PDB entry 8ASC | X-ray diffraction, 2.95 A resolution | chains E and G of the 18 polymer chains in the assembly

# Chain E
Name: X-ray repair cross-complementing protein 6
Organism: Homo sapiens
Notes: EC 3.6.4.-, 4.2.99.-
UniProt: P12956 (XRCC6_HUMAN); numbering as in UniProt (aligned over 1-544)
Chain sequence (544 residues; row label = number of the first residue in the row):
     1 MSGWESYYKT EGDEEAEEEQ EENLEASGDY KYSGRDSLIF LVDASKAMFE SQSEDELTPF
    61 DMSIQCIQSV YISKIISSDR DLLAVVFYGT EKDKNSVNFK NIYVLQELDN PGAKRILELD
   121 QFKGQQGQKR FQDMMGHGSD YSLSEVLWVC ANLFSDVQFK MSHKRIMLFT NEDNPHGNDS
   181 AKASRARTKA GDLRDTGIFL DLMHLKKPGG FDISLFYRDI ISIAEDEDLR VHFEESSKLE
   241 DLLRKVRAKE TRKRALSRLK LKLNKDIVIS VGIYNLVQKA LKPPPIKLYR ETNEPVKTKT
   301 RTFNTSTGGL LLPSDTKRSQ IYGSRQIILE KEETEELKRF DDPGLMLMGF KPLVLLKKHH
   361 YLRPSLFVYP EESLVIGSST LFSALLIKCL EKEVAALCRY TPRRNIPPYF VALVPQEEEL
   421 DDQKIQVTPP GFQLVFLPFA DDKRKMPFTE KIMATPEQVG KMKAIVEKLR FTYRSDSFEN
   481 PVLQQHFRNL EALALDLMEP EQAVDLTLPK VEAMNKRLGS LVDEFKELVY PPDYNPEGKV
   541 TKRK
Not modelled in the structure: 1-32, 224-229, 536-544
Curated features (UniProtKB/Swiss-Prot):
  - active site: Lys31 (Schiff-base intermediate with DNA)
  - modified residue: Ser2 (N-acetylserine), Ser6 (Phosphoserine), Ser27 (Phosphoserine), Lys31 (N6-acetyllysine), Ser51 (Phosphoserine), Ser306 (Phosphoserine), Lys317 (N6-acetyllysine), Lys331 (N6-acetyllysine), Lys338 (N6-acetyllysine), Thr455 (Phosphothreonine), Lys461 (N6-acetyllysine), Ser477 (Phosphoserine), Ser520 (Phosphoserine), Lys539 (N6-acetyllysine), Lys542 (N6-acetyllysine), Lys544 (N6-acetyllysine)
  - cross-link (Glycyl lysine isopeptide (Lys-Gly)): Lys287 (interchain with G-Cter in SUMO2), Lys317 (interchain with G-Cter in SUMO2)
  - mutagenesis: Lys31 (K31A: Diminishes the ability to form a Schiff base. Abolishes adduct formation; when associated with A-160 and A-164), Lys160 (K160A: Abolishes adduct formation; when associated with A-31 and A-160), Lys164 (K164A: Abolishes adduct formation; when associated with A-31 and A-164), Lys539 (K539Q: Complete loss of suppression of BAX-induced apoptosis; K539R: No effect on suppression of BAX-induced apoptosis), Lys542 (K542Q: Complete loss of suppression of BAX-induced apoptosis; K542R: No effect on suppression of BAX-induced apoptosis), Lys544 (K544R: No effect on suppression of BAX-induced apoptosis)
From the paper describing this entry:
  - mutagenesis - H163A, R165E, F471E, R517E: decreased co-localization with Protein PAXX

# Chain G
Molecule: 30-nt DNA strand
Sequence (30 nucleotides; numbered 0 to 29; the number before each row is that of its first residue; numbering starts at 0):
     0 CGGATCGAGG GCCCGATATC TAGAGGGATC
Not modelled in the structure: 20-29

# How chain E and chain G interact
Residue-residue contacts (5; chain E residue first):
  Arg254(E) - DA3(G)  sugar contact
  Leu256(E) - DT4(G)  sugar contact
  Asn275(E) - DT4(G)  hydrogen bond to the phosphate
  Gln278(E) - DT4(G)  sugar contact
  Gln278(E) - DC5(G)  phosphate contact
Also at the interface, not in a pair above, chain E (6 interface residues in all): Lys338, Arg363
Also at the interface, not in a pair above, chain G (7 interface residues in all): DG1, DG2, DG6, DA7

# Overview
6 residues of chain E face 7 of chain G across their interface; the contacts include 1 hydrogen bond. The
hydrogen-bonded pair is Asn275(E)-DT4(G). From UniProt: active-site residue Lys31(E) and 6 mutagenesis sites
on chain E. From the paper: H163A, R165E and F471E of chain E, among others, reduce co-localization with
Protein PAXX.
Chain E is X-ray repair cross-complementing protein 6 (Homo sapiens) and chain G is a 30-nt DNA strand; the
structure, Ku70/80 binds to the Ku-binding motif of PAXX, was determined by X-ray diffraction (same
publication as 7ZYG, 8BH3, 8BHV, 8BHY and 7ZWA).
